8H3V - chains 2 and Y of the 15 polymer chains in the assembly; structure by electron microscopy, 4.50 A resolution (low resolution: residue-level contacts below are approximate; hydrogen-bond / salt-bridge calls are withheld).

# Chain 2
Molecule: 125-nt DNA strand
Sequence (125 nucleotides; numbered 1 to 125; the number before each row is that of its first residue):
     1 CCTGCATCCGTGAGTCGAGGGTAATAACAGAAAAATTTTCCTGAATTTTG
    51 TATAAGTAGCTACAAAATTCTCGTATTAATGCGTTTTTTGCATAGAGAAT
   101 ATGCGTTTTTTGCATTACACTTAAC
Not modelled in the structure: 1-2, 11-26, 115-125

# Chain Y
Protein: NtcA
UniProtKB: P0A4U6 (NTCA_NOSS1); numbering as in UniProt (aligned over 1-223)
Sequence (223 residues; numbered 1 to 223; the number before each row is that of its first residue):
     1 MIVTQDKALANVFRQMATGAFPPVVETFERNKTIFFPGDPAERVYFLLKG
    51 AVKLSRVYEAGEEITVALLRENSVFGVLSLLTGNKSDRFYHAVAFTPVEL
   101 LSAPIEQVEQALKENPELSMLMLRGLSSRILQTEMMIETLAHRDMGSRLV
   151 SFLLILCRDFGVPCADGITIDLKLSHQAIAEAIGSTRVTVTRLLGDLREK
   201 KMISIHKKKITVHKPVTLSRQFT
Not modelled in the structure: 1-24, 221-223
Curated features (UniProtKB/Swiss-Prot):
  - DNA-binding region: His176 to Gly195 (H-T-H motif)
From the paper describing this entry:
  - mutagenesis - R187A/V188A/R192A: decreased binding to the 125-nt DNA strand

# Chain 2 / chain Y interface
Contacting residue pairs (8; chain 2 residue first):
  DG59(2) - Asp144(Y)
  DG59(2) - Val188(Y)
  DC60(2) - Thr186(Y)
  DC60(2) - Arg187(Y)
  DT61(2) - Thr186(Y)
  DT61(2) - Arg187(Y)
  DA62(2) - Arg187(Y)
  DC63(2) - Arg187(Y)
Interface residues without a listed pair, chain 2 (6 interface residues in all): DA58
Interface residues without a listed pair, chain Y (5 interface residues in all): Thr189

# In short
6 residues of chain 2 and 5 residues of chain Y are in contact. From the paper: R187A/V188A/R192A of chain Y
reduce binding to the 125-nt DNA strand.
Chain 2 is a 125-nt DNA strand and chain Y is NtcA; the structure, Cryo-EM structure of the full transcription
activation complex NtcA-NtcB-TAC, was determined by electron microscopy together with 8H3Z and 8H40 from the
same study.
